7LJL - chain A; structure by X-ray diffraction, 1.45 A resolution.

# Chain A
Name: Cyclic AMP-AMP-GMP synthase
Organism: Enterobacter cloacae
Notes: EC 2.7.7.-
UniProt: P0DSP4 (CDND2_ENTCL); residues 1-381 here = UniProt positions 1-381
Sequence (382 residues; row label = number of the first residue in the row; numbering starts at 0):
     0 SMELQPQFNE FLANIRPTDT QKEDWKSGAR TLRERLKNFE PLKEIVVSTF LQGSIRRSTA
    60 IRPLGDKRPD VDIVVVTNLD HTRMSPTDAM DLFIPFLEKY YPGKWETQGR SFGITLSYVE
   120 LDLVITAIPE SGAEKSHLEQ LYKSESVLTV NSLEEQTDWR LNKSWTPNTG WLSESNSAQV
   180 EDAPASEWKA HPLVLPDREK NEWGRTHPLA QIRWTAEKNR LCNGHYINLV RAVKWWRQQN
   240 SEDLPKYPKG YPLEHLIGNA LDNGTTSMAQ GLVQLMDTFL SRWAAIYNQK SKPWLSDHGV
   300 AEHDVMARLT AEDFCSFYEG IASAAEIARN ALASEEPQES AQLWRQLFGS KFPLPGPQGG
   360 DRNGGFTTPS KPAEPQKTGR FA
Unresolved in the structure: 171-178, 355-381
Differences from the reference sequence: expression tag (0)
Ion coordination: Mg2+ site 1: Asp69, Asp71, Asp121 (together with ATP); Mg2+ site 2: Asp69, Asp71 (together with ATP); Mg2+ site 3: Asp196 (together with ATP); Mg2+ site 4: Asn258, Leu260
Residues lining bound ligands:
  - ATP (adenosine-5'-triphosphate), molecule 1: Gln51, Gly52, Ser53, Arg56, Ala59, Asp69, Asp71, Gln210, Lys233, Gly249, Tyr250, Pro251, Glu253, Asp296, Val304
  - ATP, molecule 2: Gln51, Arg109, Val123, Leu194, Asp196, Arg197, Arg204, Thr205, His302, Arg307
Curated features (UniProtKB/Swiss-Prot):
  - active site: Asp69, Asp71, Asp121
  - binding site (ATP): Gln51, Ser53, Arg56, Asp69, Asp71, Arg109, Asp196, Arg197, Arg204, Thr205, Gln210, Lys233, Tyr250, Val304, Arg307
  - binding site (Mg(2+)): Asp69, Asp71, Asp121, Asp196, Asn258, Leu260
  - site: Gln51 (Important for GTP discrimination)
  - mutagenesis: Arg29 to Arg34 (No longer interacts with Cap2), Thr30 (T30K: No longer interacts with Cap2), Gln51 (Q51A/S/T: Significantly decreased incorporation of GTP but not ATP, makes 3'3'3'-cAAA), Asp69 to Asp71 (No longer protects against phage T2; Nearly complete loss of enzymatic activity), Asp69 (D69A: Retains a very small amount of enzymatic activity, may bind GTP better than wild-type; D69K: Nearly complete loss of enzymatic activity), Asp71 (D71N: No longer makes cyclic nucleotides), Trp170 to Leu171 (Decreased interaction with Cap2), Asp196 (D196A: Slight decrease in synthesis of 3'3'3'-cAAG), Thr205 (T205A: Decreased incorporation of GTP but not ATP), Gln210 (Q210A: Nearly wild-type cyclic nucleotide synthesis), Tyr250 (Y250A: No cyclic nucleotide synthesis), Gly363 to Ala381 (No longer conjugates with Cap2), 7 further mutagenesis entries in UniProt
Reported in the primary citation:
  - Mg2+ coordination: Asp69, Asp71, Asp121, Asp196
  - catalytic residues: Asp69, Asp71, Asp121
  - mutagenesis - Q51S, Q51T, D196A: decreased catalytic activity
  - mutagenesis - D71N, Y250A: abolished catalytic activity
  - binding site for ATP: Gln51, Asp196, Thr205, Gln210, Tyr250
  - mutagenesis - Q210A: unchanged catalytic activity
  - specificity-determining residues: Gln51
  - mutagenesis - Q51A: decreased catalytic activity on GTP
  - mutagenesis - Y250A: abolished binding to ATP
  - mutagenesis - D71N, D196A: unchanged binding to ATP

# Summary
Chain A binds ATP. The Mg2+ site 1 is built by Asp69, Asp71 and Asp121. Curated annotation (UniProt) lists 3
active-site residues, 15 ATP-binding residues, 6 Mg2+-binding residues and 23 mutagenesis sites. The paper
reports catalytic residues Asp69, Asp71 and Asp121; Q51S, Q51T and D196A reduce catalytic activity; 7
substitutions were tested in all.
Chain A is Cyclic AMP-AMP-GMP synthase (Enterobacter cloacae); the structure, Structure of the Enterobacter
cloacae CD-NTase CdnD in complex with ATP, was determined by X-ray diffraction together with 7LJM, 7LJN and
7LJO from the same study.
